6NBI - chains A and B of the 6 polymer chains in the assembly; structure by electron microscopy, 4.00 A resolution.

Chain A:
Name: Gs protein alpha subunit
From: Bos taurus
Amino-acid sequence (378 residues; row label = number of the first residue in the row; note: 16 numbers in that range are skipped by the numbering (no residue carries them; nothing is unmodelled there)):
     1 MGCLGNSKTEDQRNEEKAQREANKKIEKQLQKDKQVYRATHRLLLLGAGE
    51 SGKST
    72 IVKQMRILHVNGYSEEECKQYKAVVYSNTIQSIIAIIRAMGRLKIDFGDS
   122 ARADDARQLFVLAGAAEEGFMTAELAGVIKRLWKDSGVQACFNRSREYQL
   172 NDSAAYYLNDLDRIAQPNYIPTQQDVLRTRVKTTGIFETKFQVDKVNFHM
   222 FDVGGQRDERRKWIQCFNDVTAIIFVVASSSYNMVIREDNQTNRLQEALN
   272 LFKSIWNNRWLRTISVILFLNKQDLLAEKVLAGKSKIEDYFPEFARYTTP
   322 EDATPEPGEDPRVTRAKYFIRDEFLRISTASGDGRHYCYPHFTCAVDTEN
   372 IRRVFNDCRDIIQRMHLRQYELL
Disordered / not traced: 1-10, 72-204, 252-261, 304-307

Chain B:
Name: Guanine nucleotide-binding protein G(I)/G(S)/G(T) subunit beta-1
From: Rattus norvegicus
Reference sequence: P54311 (GBB1_RAT); numbering as in UniProt (aligned over 2-340)
Amino-acid sequence (345 residues; numbered -4 to 340; the number before each row is that of its first residue; numbers below 1 keep their minus sign (Met-4 is residue -4)):
    -4 MGSLLQSELDQLRQEAEQLKNQIRDARKACADATLSQITNNIDPVGRIQM
    46 RTRRTLRGHLAKIYAMHWGTDSRLLVSASQDGKLIIWDSYTTNKVHAIPL
    96 RSSWVMTCAYAPSGNYVACGGLDNICSIYNLKTREGNVRVSRELAGHTGY
   146 LSCCRFLDDNQIVTSSGDTTCALWDIETGQQTTTFTGHTGDVMSLSLAPD
   196 TRLFVSGACDASAKLWDVREGMCRQTFTGHESDINAICFFPNGNAFATGS
   246 DDATCRLFDLRADQELMTYSHDNIICGITSVSFSKSGRLLLAGYDDFNCN
   296 VWDALKADRAGVLAGHDNRVSCLGVTDDGMAVATGSWDSFLKIWN
Disordered / not traced: -4 to 2
Sequence notes: initiating methionine (-4); expression tag (-3 to 1)
UniProt features mapped onto this chain:
  - modified residue: Ser2 (N-acetylserine), His266 (Phosphohistidine)

Interface between chain A and chain B:
Residue-residue contacts (54):
  Glu16(A) - Thr86(B)
  Gln19(A) - Asp83(B)
  Gln19(A) - Thr86(B)
  Gln19(A) - Asn88(B)  hydrogen bond
  Arg20(A) - Asn88(B)  hydrogen bond
  Asn23(A) - Asn88(B)  hydrogen bond
  Asn23(A) - Lys89(B)  hydrogen bond
  Ile26(A) - Lys89(B)
  Ile26(A) - Val90(B)
  Ile26(A) - Ala92(B)  hydrophobic
  Glu27(A) - Lys89(B)  salt bridge
  Leu30(A) - Gly53(B)
  Leu30(A) - Lys78(B)
  Leu30(A) - Lys89(B)
  Asp33(A) - Lys78(B)  salt bridge
  Lys34(A) - Leu55(B)
  Tyr37(A) - Ala56(B)
  Thr205(A) - Asp118(B)  hydrogen bond (side chain-backbone)
  Gly206(A) - Asp118(B)
  Gly206(A) - Asn119(B)
  Phe222(A) - Trp99(B)  hydrophobic
  Gly226(A) - Thr143(B)
  Gln227(A) - Leu117(B)
  Gln227(A) - Asn119(B)
  Gln227(A) - Gly144(B)  hydrogen bond (side chain-backbone)
  Gln227(A) - Tyr145(B)
  Arg228(A) - Gly162(B)
  Arg228(A) - Thr164(B)
  Arg228(A) - Asp186(B)  salt bridge
  Glu230(A) - Asp186(B)
  Arg232(A) - Cys204(B)
  Arg232(A) - Asp228(B)  salt bridge
  Lys233(A) - Tyr145(B)
  Lys233(A) - Met188(B)
  Lys233(A) - Cys204(B)
  Lys233(A) - Asp228(B)  salt bridge
  Lys233(A) - Asn230(B)  hydrogen bond
  Lys233(A) - Asp246(B)  salt bridge
  Trp234(A) - Leu117(B)  hydrophobic
  Trp234(A) - Tyr145(B)
  Gln236(A) - Lys57(B)  hydrogen bond (backbone-side chain)
  Gln236(A) - Arg314(B)  hydrogen bond
  Gln236(A) - Trp332(B)
  Cys237(A) - Lys57(B)
  Cys237(A) - Tyr59(B)
  Cys237(A) - Trp99(B)  hydrogen bond (backbone-side chain)
  Phe238(A) - Trp99(B)
  Phe238(A) - Leu117(B)  hydrophobic
  Asn239(A) - Lys57(B)  hydrogen bond
  Asn239(A) - Trp332(B)
  Arg280(A) - Asp290(B)  salt bridge
  Trp281(A) - Asp290(B)
  Trp281(A) - Arg314(B)
  Trp281(A) - Trp332(B)  hydrophobic
Also at the interface, not in a pair above, chain A (28 interface residues in all): Ala22, Asp240
Also at the interface, not in a pair above, chain B (41 interface residues in all): Gln75, Asp76, Ile80, Thr87, His91, Met101, Ile120, Thr184, Gly185, Cys271, Asn313

Summary:
The interface between chain A and chain B involves 28 residues on one side and 41 on the other, with 11
hydrogen bonds and 7 salt bridges. Polar pairs include Glu27(A)-Lys89(B), Asp33(A)-Lys78(B) and
Arg228(A)-Asp186(B).
Chain A is Gs protein alpha subunit (Bos taurus) and chain B is Guanine nucleotide-binding protein
G(I)/G(S)/G(T) subunit beta-1 (Rattus norvegicus); the structure, Cryo-EM structure of parathyroid hormone
receptor type 1 in complex with a long-acting parathyroid hormone analog ..., was determined by electron
microscopy, deposited together with 6NBF and 6NBH.
